PDB entry 8UX1 | electron microscopy, 2.50 A resolution | chains H and J of the 12 polymer chains in the assembly

# Chain H
Name: Histone H2B
Organism: Drosophila melanogaster
UniProtKB: P02283 (H2B_DROME); residues 1-122 here correspond to UniProt positions 2-123 (UniProt number = residue number + 1)
Sequence (125 residues; row label = number of the first residue in the row; numbers below 1 keep their minus sign (Gly-2 is residue -2)):
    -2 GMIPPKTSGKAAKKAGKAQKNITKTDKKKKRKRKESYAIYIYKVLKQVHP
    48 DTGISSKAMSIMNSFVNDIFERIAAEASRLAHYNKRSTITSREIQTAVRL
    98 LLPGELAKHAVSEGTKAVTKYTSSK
Not modelled in the structure: -2 to 25
Sequence notes: expression tag (-2); insertion (0)
Curated features (UniProtKB/Swiss-Prot):
  - modified residue: Pro1 (N-methylproline), Lys43 (N6-succinyllysine), Lys113 (N6-succinyllysine), Lys117 (N6-succinyllysine)
  - glycosylation: Ser109 (O-linked (GlcNAc) serine)
  - cross-link: Lys117 (Glycyl lysine isopeptide (Lys-Gly) (interchain with G-Cter in ubiquitin))

# Chain J
Molecule: 153-bp Widom 601 DNA reverse strand
Sequence (153 nucleotides; row label = number of the first residue in the row; numbers below 1 keep their minus sign (DA-76 is residue -76)):
   -76 ATCCTGGAGAATCCCGGTGCCGAGGCCGCTCAATTGGTCGTAGACAGCTC
   -26 TAGCACCGCTTAAACGCACGTACGCGCTGTCCCCCGCGTTTTAACCGCCA
    24 AGGGGATTACTCCCTAGTCTCCAGGCACGTGTCAGATATATACATCCTGT
    74 GAT
Not modelled in the structure: -76 to -74, 73-76

# Chain H / chain J interface
Residue-residue contacts (20):
  Lys27(H) - DG-49(J)  base contact
  Arg28(H) - DA29(J)  hydrogen bond to the phosphate
  Arg28(H) - DT30(J)  salt bridge to the phosphate
  Lys29(H) - DT30(J)  phosphate contact
  Arg30(H) - DC-48(J)  hydrogen bond to the base
  Arg30(H) - DT-47(J)  hydrogen bond to the base
  Arg30(H) - DC-46(J)  sugar contact
  Glu32(H) - DA-45(J)  sugar contact
  Tyr39(H) - DG-53(J)  hydrogen bond to the phosphate
  Tyr39(H) - DG-52(J)  phosphate contact
  Gly50(H) - DG-53(J)  phosphate contact
  Ile51(H) - DA-54(J)  sugar contact
  Ile51(H) - DG-53(J)  hydrogen bond to the phosphate
  Ser52(H) - DA-54(J)  phosphate contact
  Ser53(H) - DA-54(J)  hydrogen bond to the phosphate
  Arg83(H) - DG-34(J)  phosphate contact
  Arg83(H) - DA-33(J)  salt bridge to the phosphate
  Ser84(H) - DG-34(J)  hydrogen bond to the phosphate
  Thr85(H) - DA-35(J)  phosphate contact
  Thr85(H) - DG-34(J)  hydrogen bond to the phosphate
Also at the interface, not in a pair above, chain H (14 interface residues in all): Lys82
Also at the interface, not in a pair above, chain J (14 interface residues in all): DG-55

# In short
Chain H and chain J each contribute 14 residues to their interface, with 8 hydrogen bonds and 2 salt bridges.
Among the polar pairs are Arg30(H)-DC-48(J), Arg30(H)-DT-47(J) and Arg28(H)-DA29(J).
Chain H is Histone H2B (Drosophila melanogaster) and chain J is 153-bp Widom 601 DNA reverse strand; the
structure, Cryo-EM structure of Ran bound to RCC1 and the nucleosome core particle, was determined by electron
microscopy.
